Entry 7Q0K (electron microscopy, 4.00 A resolution); this record covers chains R and C of the 8 polymer chains in the assembly.

# Chain R
Molecule: 14-nt RNA strand
Sequence (14 nucleotides; each row starts with the number of its first residue):
     1 GAGUCCGCGGCGCG
Disordered / not traced: 1-3

# Chain C
Protein: DNA-directed RNA polymerase subunit beta
Source organism: Escherichia coli
Notes: EC 2.7.7.6
Reference sequence: P0A8V4 (RPOB_ECO57); residue numbers follow UniProt; this construct covers 1-1342
Sequence (1342 residues; numbered 1 to 1342; the number before each row is that of its first residue):
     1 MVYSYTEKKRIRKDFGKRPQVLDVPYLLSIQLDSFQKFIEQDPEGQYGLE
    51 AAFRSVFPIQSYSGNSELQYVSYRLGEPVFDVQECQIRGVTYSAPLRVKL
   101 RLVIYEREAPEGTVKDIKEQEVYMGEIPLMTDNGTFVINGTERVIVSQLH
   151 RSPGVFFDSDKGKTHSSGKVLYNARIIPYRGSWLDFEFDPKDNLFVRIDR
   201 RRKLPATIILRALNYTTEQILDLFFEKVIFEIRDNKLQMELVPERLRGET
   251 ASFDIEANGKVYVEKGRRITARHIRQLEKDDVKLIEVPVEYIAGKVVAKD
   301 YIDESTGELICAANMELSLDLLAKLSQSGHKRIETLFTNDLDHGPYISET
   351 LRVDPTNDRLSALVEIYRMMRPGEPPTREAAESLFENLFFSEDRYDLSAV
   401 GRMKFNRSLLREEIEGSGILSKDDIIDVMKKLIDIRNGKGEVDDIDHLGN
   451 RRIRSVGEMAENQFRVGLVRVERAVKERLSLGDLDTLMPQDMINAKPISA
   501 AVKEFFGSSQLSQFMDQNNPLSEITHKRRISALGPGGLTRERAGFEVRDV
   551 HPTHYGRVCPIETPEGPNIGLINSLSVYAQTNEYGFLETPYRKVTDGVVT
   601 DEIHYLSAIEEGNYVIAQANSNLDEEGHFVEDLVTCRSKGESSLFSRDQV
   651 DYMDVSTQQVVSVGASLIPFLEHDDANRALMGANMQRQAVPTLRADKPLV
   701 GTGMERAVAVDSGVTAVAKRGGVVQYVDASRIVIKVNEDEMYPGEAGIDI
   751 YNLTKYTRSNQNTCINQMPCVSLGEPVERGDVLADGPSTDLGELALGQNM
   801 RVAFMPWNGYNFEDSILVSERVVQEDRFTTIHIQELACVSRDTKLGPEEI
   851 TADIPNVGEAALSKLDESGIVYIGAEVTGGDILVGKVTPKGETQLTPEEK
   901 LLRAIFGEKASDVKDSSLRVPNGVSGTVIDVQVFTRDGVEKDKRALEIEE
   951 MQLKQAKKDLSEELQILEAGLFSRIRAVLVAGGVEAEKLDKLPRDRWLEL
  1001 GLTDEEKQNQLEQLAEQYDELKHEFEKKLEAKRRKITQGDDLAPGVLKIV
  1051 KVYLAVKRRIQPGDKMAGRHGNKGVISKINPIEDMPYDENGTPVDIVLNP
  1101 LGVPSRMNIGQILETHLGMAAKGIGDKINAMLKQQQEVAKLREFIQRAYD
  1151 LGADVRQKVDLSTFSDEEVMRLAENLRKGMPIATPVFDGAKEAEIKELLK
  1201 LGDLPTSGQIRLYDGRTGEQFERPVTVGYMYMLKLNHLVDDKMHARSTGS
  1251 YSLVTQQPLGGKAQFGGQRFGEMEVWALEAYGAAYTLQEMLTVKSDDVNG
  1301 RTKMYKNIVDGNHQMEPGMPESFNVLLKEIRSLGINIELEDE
Disordered / not traced: 1, 908-911
Curated features (UniProtKB/Swiss-Prot):
  - modified residue (N6-acetyllysine): Lys1022, Lys1200

# How chain R and chain C interact
Residue-residue contacts (9):
  C5(R) - Ser1252(C)  sugar contact
  C5(R) - Leu1259(C)  base contact
  C6(R) - Ser1252(C)  phosphate contact
  G10(R) - Gln510(C)  hydrogen bond to the phosphate
  G10(R) - Gln513(C)  sugar contact
  G10(R) - Arg540(C)  salt bridge to the phosphate
  G12(R) - Pro564(C)  phosphate contact
  C13(R) - His1237(C)  sugar contact
  G14(R) - Lys1073(C)  salt bridge to the phosphate
Also at the interface, not in a pair above, chain R (9 interface residues in all): U4, G9, C11
Also at the interface, not in a pair above, chain C (16 interface residues in all): Asp516, Glu565, Asn568, Arg687, Lys1065, Ser1250, Leu1253, Gln1264

# Overview
9 residues of chain R face 16 of chain C across their interface; the contacts include 1 hydrogen bond and 2
salt bridges. Polar pairs include G10(R)-Gln510(C), G10(R)-Arg540(C) and G14(R)-Lys1073(C).
Chain R is a 14-nt RNA strand and chain C is DNA-directed RNA polymerase subunit beta (Escherichia coli); the
structure, RNA polymerase elongation complex in less-swiveled conformation, was determined by electron
microscopy, deposited together with 7PY0, 7PY1, 7PY3, 7PY5, 7PY6, 7PY7 and 4 further entries.
